8FW5 - chains G and H of the 9 polymer chains in the assembly; structure by electron microscopy, 3.08 A resolution.

== Chain G ==
Name: Schizosaccharomyces pombe LAM2, Human LAMTOR2 ortholog
From: Escherichia coli
Sequence (181 residues; numbered -20 to 160; the number before each row is that of its first residue; numbers below 1 keep their minus sign (Met-20 is residue -20)):
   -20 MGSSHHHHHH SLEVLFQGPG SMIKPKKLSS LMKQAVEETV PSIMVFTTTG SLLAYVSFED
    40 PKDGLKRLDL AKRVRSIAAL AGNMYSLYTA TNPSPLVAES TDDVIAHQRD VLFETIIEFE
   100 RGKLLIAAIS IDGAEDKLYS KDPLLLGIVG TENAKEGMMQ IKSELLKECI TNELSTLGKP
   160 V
Disordered / not traced: -20 to 0

== Chain H ==
Name: Schizosaccharomyces pombe LAM3, Human LAMTOR3 ortholog
From: Escherichia coli
Sequence (117 residues; each row starts with the number of its first residue):
     1 MSVSQQLSEL ASKEKTVLYV ADQNLEEVLC FPESTDRTTL VQLTDACLHA NELAKHLEFG
    61 KPLSITNQYS RGSCVLQIAK EKKDGSGMVV STTIAAHNAL RGALKCSNAL DQVISQL

== Chain G / chain H interface ==
Residue-residue contacts (74):
  Arg52(G) with Glu58(H), salt bridge; Phe59(H)
  Ile56(G) with Leu57(H), hydrophobic; Phe59(H), hydrophobic
  Leu59(G) with Leu53(H); His56(H); Leu57(H), hydrophobic
  Asn62(G) with Leu53(H)
  Met63(G) with Leu53(H), hydrophobic
  Leu66(G) with Ala46(H); His49(H); Leu53(H), hydrophobic
  Tyr67(G) with Ala46(H), hydrophobic; Cys47(H), hydrogen bond; Ala50(H), hydrophobic; Ile65(H); Asn67(H); Tyr69(H), hydrogen bond (backbone-side chain)
  Ala69(G) with Gln42(H), hydrogen bond (backbone-side chain)
  Thr70(G) with Thr39(H); Gln42(H); Leu43(H); Tyr69(H)
  Asn71(G) with Thr39(H)
  Pro72(G) with Thr39(H); Tyr69(H), hydrophobic; Ser73(H); Val75(H), hydrophobic; Ile94(H), hydrophobic
  Ser73(G) with Ser73(H), hydrogen bond
  Leu75(G) with Tyr19(H); Arg37(H); Thr39(H); Ile94(H), hydrophobic
  Val76(G) with Gly72(H); Ala95(H)
  His86(G) with Arg71(H)
  Gln87(G) with Arg71(H)
  Asp89(G) with Ser70(H), hydrogen bond; Arg71(H); Ser73(H)
  Val90(G) with Ser70(H)
  Leu91(G) with Asn67(H); Gln68(H); Tyr69(H), hydrophobic
  Phe92(G) with Gln68(H); Tyr69(H); Ser70(H)
  Glu93(G) with Asn67(H); Gln68(H), hydrogen bond (backbone-backbone)
  Thr94(G) with Thr66(H); Asn67(H), hydrogen bond
  Ile95(G) with Ile65(H); Thr66(H), hydrogen bond (backbone-backbone)
  Ile96(G) with Ser64(H)
  Glu97(G) with Pro62(H); Leu63(H), hydrogen bond (backbone-backbone); Ser64(H), hydrogen bond (backbone-backbone)
  Phe98(G) with Ala54(H); Leu57(H), hydrophobic; Phe59(H), hydrophobic; Gly60(H); Lys61(H); Pro62(H); Leu63(H)
  Glu99(G) with Gly60(H); Lys61(H), hydrogen bond (side chain-backbone); Leu63(H)
  Arg100(G) with Glu58(H); Phe59(H), hydrogen bond (backbone-backbone); Gly60(H)
  Val128(G) with Phe59(H), hydrophobic
  Gln139(G) with Gln68(H), hydrogen bond; Arg101(H)
Also at the interface, not in a pair above, chain G (33 interface residues in all): Pro74, Gly101, Leu103
Also at the interface, not in a pair above, chain H (37 interface residues in all): Lys15, Val17, Gln77, Ala96

== Summary ==
33 residues of chain G face 37 of chain H across their interface; the contacts include 13 hydrogen bonds and 1
salt bridge. Polar pairs include Arg52(G)-Glu58(H), Tyr67(G)-Cys47(H) and Tyr67(G)-Tyr69(H).
Chain G is Schizosaccharomyces pombe LAM2, Human LAMTOR2 ortholog and chain H is Schizosaccharomyces pombe
LAM3, Human LAMTOR3 ortholog, both from Escherichia coli; the structure, Chimeric HsGATOR1-SpGtr-SpLam
complex, was determined by electron microscopy.
